PDB entry 8JD6 | electron microscopy, 3.40 A resolution | chains D and B of the 6 polymer chains in the assembly

[Chain D]
Name: scFv
From: Escherichia coli
Notes: antibody fragment or engineered binder
Chain sequence (257 residues; row label = number of the first residue in the row):
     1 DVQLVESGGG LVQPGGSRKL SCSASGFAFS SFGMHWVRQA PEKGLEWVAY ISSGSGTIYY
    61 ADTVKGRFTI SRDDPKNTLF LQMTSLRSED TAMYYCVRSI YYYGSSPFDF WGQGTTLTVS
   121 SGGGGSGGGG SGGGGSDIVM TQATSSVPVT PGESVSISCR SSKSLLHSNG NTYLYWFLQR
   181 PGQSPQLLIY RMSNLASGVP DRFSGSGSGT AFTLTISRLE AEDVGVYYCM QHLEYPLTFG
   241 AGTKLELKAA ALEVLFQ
Not modelled in the structure: 1, 122-135, 248-257
Cystine bridges: Cys22-Cys96, Cys159-Cys229

[Chain B]
Name: Guanine nucleotide-binding protein G(I)/G(S)/G(T) subunit beta-1
From: Homo sapiens
UniProtKB: P62873 (GBB1_HUMAN); residues 2-340 here = UniProt positions 2-340
Chain sequence (351 residues; each row starts with the number of its first residue; numbers below 1 keep their minus sign (Met-10 is residue -10)):
   -10 MHHHHHHGSL LQSELDQLRQ EAEQLKNQIR DARKACADAT LSQITNNIDP VGRIQMRTRR
    50 TLRGHLAKIY AMHWGTDSRL LVSASQDGKL IIWDSYTTNK VHAIPLRSSW VMTCAYAPSG
   110 NYVACGGLDN ICSIYNLKTR EGNVRVSREL AGHTGYLSCC RFLDDNQIVT SSGDTTCALW
   170 DIETGQQTTT FTGHTGDVMS LSLAPDTRLF VSGACDASAK LWDVREGMCR QTFTGHESDI
   230 NAICFFPNGN AFATGSDDAT CRLFDLRADQ ELMTYSHDNI ICGITSVSFS KSGRLLLAGY
   290 DDFNCNVWDA LKADRAGVLA GHDNRVSCLG VTDDGMAVAT GSWDSFLKIW N
Not modelled in the structure: -10 to 39
Sequence notes: initiating methionine (-10); expression tag (-9 to 1)
Swiss-Prot annotation at these positions:
  - modified residue: Ser2 (N-acetylserine), His266 (Phosphohistidine)
  - natural variant: Leu30 (L30F: In MRD42; uncertain significance), Arg52 (R52G: In MRD42), Gly64 (G64V: In MRD42), Asp76 (D76E: In MRD42; D76G: In MRD42), Gly77 (G77S: In MRD42), Lys78 (K78R: In MRD42), Ile80 (I80N: In MRD42; I80T: In MRD42), His91 (H91R: In MRD42; uncertain significance), Ala92 (A92T: In MRD42), Pro94 (P94S: In MRD42), Leu95 (L95P: In MRD42), Arg96 (R96L: In MRD42), 5 further natural variant entries in UniProt

[Interface between chain D and chain B]
Residue-residue contacts (12; chain D residue first):
  Phe27(D) with Glu130(B)
  Ala28(D) with Glu130(B)
  Phe32(D) with Glu130(B); Gly131(B)
  Arg98(D) with Arg129(B), hydrogen bond (side chain-backbone)
  Tyr102(D) with Val90(B), hydrophobic; His91(B)
  Tyr103(D) with Asp66(B), hydrogen bond; Arg68(B); Leu69(B), hydrophobic
  Phe110(D) with Arg129(B)
  Ser197(D) with Arg129(B), hydrogen bond
Also at the interface, not in a pair above, chain D (10 interface residues in all): Val2, Gly26
Also at the interface, not in a pair above, chain B (9 interface residues in all): Asn132

[Overview]
10 residues of chain D face 9 of chain B across their interface; the contacts include 3 hydrogen bonds. Polar
contacts include Arg98(D)-Arg129(B), Tyr103(D)-Asp66(B) and Ser197(D)-Arg129(B).
Here chain D is scFv (Escherichia coli) and chain B is Guanine nucleotide-binding protein G(I)/G(S)/G(T)
subunit beta-1 (Homo sapiens). Entry 8JD6 (Cryo-EM structure of Gi1-bound metabotropic glutamate receptor
mGlu4) was determined by electron microscopy, deposited together with 8JCU, 8JCV, 8JCW, 8JCX, 8JCY, 8JCZ and 6
further entries.
